Entry 8WYD (electron microscopy, 2.56 A resolution); this record covers chains D and F of the 6 polymer chains in the assembly.

== Chain D ==
Protein: SIR2 family protein
Source organism: Bacillus subtilis
Chain sequence (1005 residues; each row starts with the number of its first residue):
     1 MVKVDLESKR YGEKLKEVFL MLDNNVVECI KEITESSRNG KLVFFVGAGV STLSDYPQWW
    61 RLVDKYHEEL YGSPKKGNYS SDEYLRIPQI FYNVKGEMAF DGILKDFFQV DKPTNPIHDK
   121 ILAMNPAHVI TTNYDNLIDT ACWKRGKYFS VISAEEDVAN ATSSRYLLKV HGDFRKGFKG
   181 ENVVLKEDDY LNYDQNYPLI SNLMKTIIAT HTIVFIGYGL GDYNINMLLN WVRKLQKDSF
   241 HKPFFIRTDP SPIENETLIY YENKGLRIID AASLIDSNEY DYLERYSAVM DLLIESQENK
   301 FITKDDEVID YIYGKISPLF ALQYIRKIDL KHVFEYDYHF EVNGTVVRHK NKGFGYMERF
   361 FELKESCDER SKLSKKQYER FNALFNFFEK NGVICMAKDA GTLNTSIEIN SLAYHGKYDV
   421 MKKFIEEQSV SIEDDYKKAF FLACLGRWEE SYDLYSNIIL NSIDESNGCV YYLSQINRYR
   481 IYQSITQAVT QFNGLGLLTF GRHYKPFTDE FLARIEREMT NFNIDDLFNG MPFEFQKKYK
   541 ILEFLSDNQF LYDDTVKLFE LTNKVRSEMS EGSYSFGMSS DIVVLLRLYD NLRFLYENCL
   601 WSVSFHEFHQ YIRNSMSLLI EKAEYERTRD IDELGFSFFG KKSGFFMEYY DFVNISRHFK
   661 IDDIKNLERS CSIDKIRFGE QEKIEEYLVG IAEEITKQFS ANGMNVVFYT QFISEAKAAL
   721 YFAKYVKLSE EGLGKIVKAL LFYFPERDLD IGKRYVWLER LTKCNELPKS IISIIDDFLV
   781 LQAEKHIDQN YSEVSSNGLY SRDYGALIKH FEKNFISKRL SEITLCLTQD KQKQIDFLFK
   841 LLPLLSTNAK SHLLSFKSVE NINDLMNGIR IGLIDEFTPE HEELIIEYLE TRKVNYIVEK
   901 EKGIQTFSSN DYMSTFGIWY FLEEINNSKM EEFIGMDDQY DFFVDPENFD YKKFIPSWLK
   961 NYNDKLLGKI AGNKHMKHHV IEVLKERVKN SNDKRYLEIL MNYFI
Disordered / not traced: 1-7, 75-78, 464-466, 496-500, 566-578, 637-643, 898-910
Reported in the primary citation:
  - self-association interface (contacts with another copy of this molecule); pairs are residue here / residue on that copy: Arg233-Asp188 (hydrogen bond), Thr257-Tyr71 (hydrogen bond), Arg233, Thr257
  - mutagenesis - W59A, N133A, D135A, H171A, Y282A: decreased catalytic activity
  - mutagenesis - T52A, W60A, D188A, T248A: unchanged growth
  - mutagenesis - T52A, W60A, T248A: unchanged catalytic activity
  - mutagenesis - Y282A: decreased growth
  - catalytic residues: His171 (citing earlier work)
  - catalytic residues: Asn133

== Chain F ==
Protein: Bacillus phage SPbeta DSAD1 protein
Source organism: Bacillus phage SPBc2
UniProt: O64191 (O64191_BPSPB); numbering as in UniProt (aligned over 1-120)
Chain sequence (146 residues; numbered 1 to 146; the number before each row is that of its first residue):
     1 MIEIFKDTGA THDLVYHSKI NTFVWDVEFD IVLSDSKELN KCYFVKCFNP YRINGKCDFA
    61 VSSIDIFSEG KRLLIENEFN FKITKAVHVA TSKDVTEIVL HLSERISSPF PIVKEVVYLD
   121 WSHPQFEKGG GSGGGSGGWS HPQFEK
Disordered / not traced: 1-10, 127-146
Construct notes: expression tag (121-146)
Curated features (UniProtKB/Swiss-Prot):
  - site: Phe59 (Interaction with host DSR2)

== Interface between chain D and chain F ==
Pairs across the interface (71):
  Lys665(D) with Trp121(F); Ser122(F)
  Glu668(D) with Trp121(F); Phe126(F)
  Arg669(D) with Lys19(F); Asp120(F), salt bridge; Trp121(F); Phe126(F)
  Tyr721(D) with Trp121(F); Ser122(F)
  Lys724(D) with His123(F), hydrogen bond (side chain-backbone); Pro124(F)
  Val756(D) with Ser122(F)
  Glu759(D) with His123(F), salt bridge; Pro124(F)
  Arg760(D) with Ser122(F)
  Lys763(D) with Pro124(F)
  Ser796(D) with Val117(F)
  Asn797(D) with Cys47(F), hydrogen bond (backbone-side chain); Val117(F); Leu119(F)
  Gly798(D) with Cys47(F); Ser63(F); Asp65(F)
  Tyr800(D) with Asp65(F), hydrogen bond; Arg72(F), hydrogen bond
  Arg802(D) with Arg52(F)
  Ala806(D) with Ile53(F)
  Leu807(D) with Ile53(F), hydrophobic
  His810(D) with Ile53(F)
  Asn863(D) with Glu76(F); Asn77(F); Glu78(F), hydrogen bond (side chain-backbone)
  Asn867(D) with Ile75(F); Glu76(F), hydrogen bond (side chain-backbone)
  Ile869(D) with Cys57(F), hydrophobic
  Arg870(D) with Ile75(F), hydrogen bond (side chain-backbone); Glu76(F)
  Asp875(D) with Lys56(F)
  Tyr888(D) with Glu78(F), hydrogen bond
  Asp911(D) with Asn80(F)
  Tyr912(D) with Asn77(F); Glu78(F)
  Thr915(D) with Phe59(F)
  Ile918(D) with Phe59(F), hydrophobic
  Trp919(D) with Phe59(F)
  Glu924(D) with Lys56(F); Cys57(F), hydrogen bond
  Ser957(D) with Asn21(F)
  Lys960(D) with Tyr16(F); Ser18(F); Lys19(F); Asn21(F); Val61(F)
  Asn961(D) with Phe59(F); Ala60(F); Val61(F), hydrogen bond (backbone-backbone)
  Tyr962(D) with Phe59(F); Val61(F)
  Asn963(D) with Asn54(F); Asp58(F), hydrogen bond (side chain-backbone); Phe59(F), hydrogen bond (side chain-backbone); Val61(F)
  Asp964(D) with Pro50(F); Asn54(F)
  Lys965(D) with Gly55(F); Asp58(F), hydrogen bond (side chain-backbone)
  Leu966(D) with Phe59(F), hydrophobic
  Asp993(D) with Ser18(F)
  Arg995(D) with Lys19(F); Phe48(F)
Also at the interface, not in a pair above, chain D (45 interface residues in all): Thr762, Glu793, Leu799, Asp803, Leu922, Ile955
Also at the interface, not in a pair above, chain F (40 interface residues in all): Ile20, Asn49, Tyr51, Ser62, Phe79, Ile106, Ser107

== In short ==
Chain D and chain F form an interface of 45 and 40 residues respectively; the contacts include 13 hydrogen
bonds and 2 salt bridges. Polar pairs include Arg669(D)-Asp120(F), Glu759(D)-His123(F) and
Lys724(D)-His123(F). The paper reports catalytic residues His171(D) and Asn133(D); W59A, N133A and D135A of
chain D, among others, reduce catalytic activity; 9 substitutions were tested in all.
Chain D is SIR2 family protein (Bacillus subtilis) and chain F is Bacillus phage SPbeta DSAD1 protein
(Bacillus phage SPBc2); the structure, Cryo-EM structure of DSR2-DSAD1 complex, was determined by electron
microscopy, deposited together with 8WYA, 8WYB, 8WYC, 8WYE and 8WYF.
